4AAN - chain A; structure by X-ray diffraction, 1.22 A resolution.

# Chain A
Name: Cytochrome C551 peroxidase
Source organism: Geobacter sulfurreducens
Notes: EC 1.11.1.5
Reference sequence: Q74FY6 (Q74FY6_GEOSL); residue numbers follow UniProt; this construct covers 23-346
Amino-acid sequence (341 residues; numbered 6 to 346; the number before each row is that of its first residue):
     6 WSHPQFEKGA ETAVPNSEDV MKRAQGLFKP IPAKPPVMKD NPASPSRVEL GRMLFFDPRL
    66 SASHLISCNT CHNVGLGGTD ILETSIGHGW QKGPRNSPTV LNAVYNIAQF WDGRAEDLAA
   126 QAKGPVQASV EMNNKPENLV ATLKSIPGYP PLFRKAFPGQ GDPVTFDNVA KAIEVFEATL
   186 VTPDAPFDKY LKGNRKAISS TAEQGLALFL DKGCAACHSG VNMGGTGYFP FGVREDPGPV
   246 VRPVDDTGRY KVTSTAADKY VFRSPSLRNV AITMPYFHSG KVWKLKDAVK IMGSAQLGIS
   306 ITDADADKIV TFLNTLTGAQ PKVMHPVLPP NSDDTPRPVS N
Unresolved in the structure: 6-23
Covalently attached groups: heme c (HEC) linked to Cys-73, Cys-76, Cys-219, Cys-222
Construct notes: expression tag (6-22)
Bound ions: heme c Fe site 1 near His-77 (its only coordinating residue here); Ca2+: Asn-101, Thr-278, Pro-280; heme c Fe site 2: His-223, Met-297
Ligand contacts:
  - heme c (HEC), molecule 1: Phe-60, Leu-65, Ile-71, Ser-72, His-77, Ser-90, Ile-91, Gly-92, Arg-100, Asn-101, Ser-102, Pro-103, Thr-104, Val-105, Ala-108, Asn-111, Gln-114, Phe-115, Trp-116, Arg-119, Leu-123, Gln-126, Ala-127, Pro-130, Val-131, Glu-136, Met-137, Ile-178, Glu-182, Arg-268
  - heme c (HEC), molecule 2: Trp-116, Phe-214, Gly-218, His-223, Phe-234, Phe-236, Val-238, Phe-267, Arg-268, Ser-269, Pro-270, Leu-272, Val-275, Tyr-281, Phe-282, His-283, Leu-290, Ala-293, Val-294, Met-297, Gly-298, Gln-301, Leu-302, Ile-306, Ile-314, Leu-318
Reported in the primary citation:
  - catalytic residues: Gln-126, Glu-136 (citing earlier work)
  - mutagenesis - M297H: abolished catalytic activity on hydrogen peroxide

# Summary
Covalently linked heme c: at Cys-76 and Cys-219. The Ca2+ site is built by Asn-101, Thr-278 and Pro-280. The
heme c Fe site 2 is built by His-223 and Met-297. The paper reports catalytic residues Gln-126 and Glu-136;
M297H abolishes catalytic activity on hydrogen peroxide.
Chain A is Cytochrome C551 peroxidase (Geobacter sulfurreducens); the structure, MacA wild-type fully reduced,
was determined by X-ray diffraction, deposited together with 4AAM and 4AAO.
